Entry 5XON (electron microscopy, 3.83 A resolution); this record covers chains A and T of the 18 polymer chains in the assembly.

[Chain A]
Name: DNA-directed RNA polymerase subunit
From: Komagataella phaffii (strain GS115 / ATCC 20864)
Notes: EC 2.7.7.6
Reference sequence: C4R4Y0 (C4R4Y0_KOMPG); numbering as in UniProt (aligned over 1-1743)
Amino-acid sequence (1743 residues; row label = number of the first residue in the row):
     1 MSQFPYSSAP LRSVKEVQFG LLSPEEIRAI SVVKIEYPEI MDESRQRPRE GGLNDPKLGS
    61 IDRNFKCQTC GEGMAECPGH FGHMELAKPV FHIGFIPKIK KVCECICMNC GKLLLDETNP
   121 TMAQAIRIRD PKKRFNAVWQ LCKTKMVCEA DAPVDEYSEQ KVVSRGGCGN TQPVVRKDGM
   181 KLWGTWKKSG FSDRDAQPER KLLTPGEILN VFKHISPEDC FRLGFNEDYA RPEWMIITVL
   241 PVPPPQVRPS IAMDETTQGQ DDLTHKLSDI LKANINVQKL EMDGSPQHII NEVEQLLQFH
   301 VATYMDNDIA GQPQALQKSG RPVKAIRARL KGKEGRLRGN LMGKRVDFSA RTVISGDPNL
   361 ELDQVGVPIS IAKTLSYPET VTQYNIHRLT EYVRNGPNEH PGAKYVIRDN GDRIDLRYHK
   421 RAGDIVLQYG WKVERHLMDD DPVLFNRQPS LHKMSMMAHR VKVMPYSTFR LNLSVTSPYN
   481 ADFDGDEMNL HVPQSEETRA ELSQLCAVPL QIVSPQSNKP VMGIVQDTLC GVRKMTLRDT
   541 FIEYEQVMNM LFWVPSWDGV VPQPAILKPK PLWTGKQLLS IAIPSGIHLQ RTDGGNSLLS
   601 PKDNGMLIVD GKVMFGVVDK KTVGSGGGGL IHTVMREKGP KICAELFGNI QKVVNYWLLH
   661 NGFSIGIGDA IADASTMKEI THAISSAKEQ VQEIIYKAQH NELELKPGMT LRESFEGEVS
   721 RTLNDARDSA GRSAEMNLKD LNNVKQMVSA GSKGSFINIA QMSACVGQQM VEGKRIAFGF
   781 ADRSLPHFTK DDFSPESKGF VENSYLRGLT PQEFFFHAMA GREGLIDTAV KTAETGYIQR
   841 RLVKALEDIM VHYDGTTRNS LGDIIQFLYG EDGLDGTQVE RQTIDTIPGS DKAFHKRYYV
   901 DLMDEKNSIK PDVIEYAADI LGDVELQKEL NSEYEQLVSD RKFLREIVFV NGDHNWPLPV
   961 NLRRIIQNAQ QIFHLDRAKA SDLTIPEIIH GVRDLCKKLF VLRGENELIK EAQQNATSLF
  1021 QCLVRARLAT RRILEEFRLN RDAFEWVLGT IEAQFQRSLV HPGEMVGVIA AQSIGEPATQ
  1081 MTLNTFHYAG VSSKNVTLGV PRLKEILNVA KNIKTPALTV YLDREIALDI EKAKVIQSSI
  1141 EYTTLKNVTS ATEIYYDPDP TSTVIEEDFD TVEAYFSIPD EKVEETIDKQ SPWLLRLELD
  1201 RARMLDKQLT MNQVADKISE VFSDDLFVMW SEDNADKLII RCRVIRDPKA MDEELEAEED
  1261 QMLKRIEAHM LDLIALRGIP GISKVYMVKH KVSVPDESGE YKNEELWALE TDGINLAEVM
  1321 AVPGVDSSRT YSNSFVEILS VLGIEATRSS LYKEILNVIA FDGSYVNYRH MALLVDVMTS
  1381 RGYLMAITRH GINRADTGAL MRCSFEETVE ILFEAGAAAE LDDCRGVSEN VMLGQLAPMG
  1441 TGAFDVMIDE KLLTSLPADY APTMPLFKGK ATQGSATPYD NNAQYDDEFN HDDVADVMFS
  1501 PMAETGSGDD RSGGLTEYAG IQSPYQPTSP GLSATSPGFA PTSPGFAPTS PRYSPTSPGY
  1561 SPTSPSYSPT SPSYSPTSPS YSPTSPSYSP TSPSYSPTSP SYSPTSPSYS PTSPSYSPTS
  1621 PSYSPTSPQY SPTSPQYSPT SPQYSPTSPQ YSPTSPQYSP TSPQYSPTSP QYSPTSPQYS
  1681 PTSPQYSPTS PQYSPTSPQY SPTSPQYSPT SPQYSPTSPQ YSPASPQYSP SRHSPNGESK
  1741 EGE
Disordered / not traced: 1, 154-160, 190-193, 1178-1189, 1246-1257, 1464-1743
Metal / ion sites: Zn2+ site 1: Cys67, Cys70, Cys77, His80; Zn2+ site 2: Cys107, Cys110, Cys148, Cys168; Mg2+: Asp482, Asp484, Asp486 (shared with 1 residue of chain P)

[Chain T]
Molecule: 48-nt DNA strand
Sequence (48 nucleotides; numbered -21 to 26; the number before each row is that of its first residue; numbers below 1 keep their minus sign (DC-21 is residue -21)):
   -21 CACTCTACCG ATAAGCAGAC GTACCTCTCG ACCCTGTGCT AGACACGG

[Chain A / chain T interface]
Residue-residue contacts (9):
  Arg194(A) with DA-15(T), salt bridge to the phosphate
  Ala310(A) with DG-4(T), sugar contact
  Lys331(A) with DC-2(T), salt bridge to the phosphate
  Lys333(A) with DT0(T), salt bridge to the phosphate; DA1(T), salt bridge to the phosphate
  Arg345(A) with DC3(T), salt bridge to the phosphate
  Arg351(A) with DC3(T), hydrogen bond to the sugar
  Ala833(A) with DT0(T), sugar contact
  Glu1407(A) with DC-2(T), phosphate contact
Other interface residues (no listed pair), chain A (17 interface residues in all): Lys318, Ser319, Arg327, Arg338, Gln448, Pro449, Thr832, Tyr837, Arg1389
Other interface residues (no listed pair), chain T (10 interface residues in all): DA-3, DG-1, DC2, DC10

[Summary]
17 residues of chain A and 10 residues of chain T are in contact; the contacts include 1 hydrogen bond and 5
salt bridges. Polar contacts include Arg351(A)-DC3(T), Arg194(A)-DA-15(T) and Lys331(A)-DC-2(T). Cys67(A),
Cys70(A), Cys77(A) and His80(A) form the Zn2+ site 1.
Chain A is DNA-directed RNA polymerase subunit (Komagataella phaffii (strain GS115 / ATCC 20864)) and chain T
is a 48-nt DNA strand; the structure, RNA Polymerase II elongation complex bound with Spt4/5 and TFIIS, was
determined by electron microscopy, deposited together with 5XOG.
